Entry 9CO7 (electron microscopy, 3.32 A resolution); this record covers chains E and A of the 4 polymer chains in the assembly.

== Chain E ==
Molecule: Nanosota-9
Source organism: Vicugna pacos
Chain sequence (150 residues; each row starts with the number of its first residue):
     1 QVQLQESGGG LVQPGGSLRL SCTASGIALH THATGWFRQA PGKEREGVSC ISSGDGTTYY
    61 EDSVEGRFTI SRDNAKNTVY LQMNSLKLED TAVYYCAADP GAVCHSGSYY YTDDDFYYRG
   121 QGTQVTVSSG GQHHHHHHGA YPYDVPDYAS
Not modelled in the structure: 130-150
Cystine bridges: C22-C96, C50-C104

== Chain A ==
Molecule: Spike glycoprotein
Source organism: Severe acute respiratory syndrome coronavirus 2
UniProtKB: P0DTC2 (SPIKE_SARS2); aligned to UniProt positions 14-1211 over residues 14-1211 (the alignment contains insertions or deletions, so no single offset holds)
Chain sequence (1229 residues; row label = number of the first residue in the row):
    14 QCVNLITRTQ SYTNSFTRGV YYPDKVFRSS VLHSTQDLFL PFFSNVTWFH AISGTNGTKR
    74 FDNPVLPFND GVYFASTEKS NIIRGWIFGT TLDSKTQSLL IVNNATNVVI KVCEFQFCND
   134 PFLDVYYHKN NKSWMESEFR VYSSANNCTF EYVSQPFLMD LEGKQGNFKN LREFVFKNID
   194 GYFKIYSKHT PINLGRDLPQ GFSALEPLVD LPIGINITRF QTLLALHRSY LTPGDSSSGW
   254 TAGAAAYYVG YLQPRTFLLK YNENGTITDA VDCALDPLSE TKCTLKSFTV EKGIYQTSNF
   314 RVQPTESIVR FPNITNLCPF DEVFNATRFA SVYAWNRKRI SNCVADYSVL YNFAPFFAFK
   374 CYGVSPTKLN DLCFTNVYAD SFVIRGNEVS QIAPGQTGNI ADYNYKLPDD FTGCVIAWNS
   434 NKLDSKVGGN YNYRYRLFRK SNLKPFERDI STEIYQAGNK PCNGVAGVNC YFPLQSYGFR
   494 PTYGVGHQPY RVVVLSFELL HAPATVCGPK KSTNLVKNKC VNFNFNGLTG TGVLTESNKK
   554 FLPFQQFGRD IADTTDAVRD PQTLEILDIT PCSFGGVSVI TPGTNTSNQV AVLYQGVNCT
   614 EVPVAIHADQ LTPTWRVYST GSNVFQTRAG CLIGAEYVNN SYECDIPIGA GICASYQTQT
   674 KSHAGARSVA SQSIIAYTMS LGAENSVAYS NNSIAIPTNF TISVTTEILP VSMTKTSVDC
   734 TMYICGDSTE CSNLLLQYGS FCTQLKRALT GIAVEQDKNT QEVFAQVKQI YKTPPIKYFG
   794 GFNFSQILPD PSKPSKRSPI EDLLFNKVTL ADAGFIKQYG DCLGDIAARD LICAQKFNGL
   854 TVLPPLLTDE MIAQYTSALL AGTITSGWTF GAGPALQIPF PMQMAYRFNG IGVTQNVLYE
   914 NQKLIANQFN SAIGKIQDSL SSTPSALGKL QDVVNHNAQA LNTLVKQLSS KFGAISSVLN
   974 DILSRLDPPE AEVQIDRLIT GRLQSLQTYV TQQLIRAAEI RASANLAATK MSECVLGQSK
  1034 RVDFCGKGYH LMSFPQSAPH GVVFLHVTYV PAQEKNFTTA PAICHDGKAH FPREGVFVSN
  1094 GTHWFVTQRN FYEPQIITTD NTFVSGNCDV VIGIVNNTVY DPLQPELDSF KEELDKYFKN
  1154 HTSPDVDLGD ISGINASVVN IQKEIDRLNE VAKNLNESLI DLQELGKYEQ YIKGSGYIPE
  1214 APRDGQAYVR KDGEWVLLST FLGHHHHHH
Not modelled in the structure: 14-320, 525-1242
Construct notes: conflict I19 (Thr in P0DTC2), S24 (Ala27 in P0DTC2), D137 (Gly142 in P0DTC2), 37 further conflict positions vs the reference (P0DTC2) not listed; expression tag (1212-1242)
Cystine bridges: C331-C356, C374-C427, C386-C520, C475-C483
Swiss-Prot annotation at these positions:
  - region: D1163, S1170, N1173, N1187, E1202 (Heptad repeat 2)
  - glycosylation (N-linked (GlcNAc...) asparagine): N17 (complex), N1173 (complex)

== How chain E and chain A interact ==
Pairs across the interface (6):
  G15(E) - H500(A)  hydrogen bond (backbone-side chain)
  S17(E) - V498(A)
  S17(E) - G499(A)  hydrogen bond (side chain-backbone)
  R19(E) - F370(A)
  T69(E) - S403(A)
  N84(E) - N400(A)
Interface residues without a listed pair, chain E (6 interface residues in all): Q82

== In short ==
Chain E and chain A each contribute 6 residues to their interface; the contacts include 2 hydrogen bonds.
Polar pairs include G15(E)-H500(A) and S17(E)-G499(A).
Here chain E is Nanosota-9 (Vicugna pacos) and chain A is Spike glycoprotein (Severe acute respiratory
syndrome coronavirus 2). Entry 9CO7 (Local refinement of BA.5 spike/Nanosota-9 complex) was determined by
electron microscopy (same publication as 9CO6, 9CO8 and 9CO9).
